PDB entry 2H8P | X-ray diffraction, 2.25 A resolution | chains A and C of the 3 polymer chains in the assembly

Chain A:
Name: FAB heavy chain
Source organism: Mus musculus
Notes: antibody fragment or engineered binder
Sequence (219 residues; row label = number of the first residue in the row):
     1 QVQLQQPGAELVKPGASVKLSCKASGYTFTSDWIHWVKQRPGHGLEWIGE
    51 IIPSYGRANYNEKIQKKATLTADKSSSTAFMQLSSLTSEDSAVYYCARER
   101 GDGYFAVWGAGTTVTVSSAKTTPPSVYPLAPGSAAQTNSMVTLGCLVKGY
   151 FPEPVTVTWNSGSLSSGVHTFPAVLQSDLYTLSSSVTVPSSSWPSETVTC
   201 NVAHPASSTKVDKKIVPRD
Cystine bridges: C22-C96, C145-C200

Chain C:
Name: KcsA Channel
Sequence (101 residues; row label = number of the first residue in the row):
    22 SALHWRAAGAATVLLVIVLLAGSYLAVLAERGAPGAQLITYPRALWWACE
    72 TATTVGYXDLYPVTLWGRLVAVVVMVAGITSFGLVTAALATWFVGREQER
   122 R
Modified / non-standard residues: GOA (glycolic acid) at position 79
Metal / ion sites: K+ site 1 near T75 (its only coordinating residue here); K+ site 2: T75, V76; K+ site 3: V76, G77; K+ site 4: G77, Y78; K+ site 5 near Y78 (its only coordinating residue here)
Small-molecule neighbours: B3H ((2S)-2-(butyryloxy)-3-hydroxypropyl nonanoate): P63, R64, L66, W67, C70, T85, L86, R89, L90, V93
What the authors report for this chain:
  - contacts within the chain: E71-D80 (hydrogen bond)
  - K+ coordination: T75, Y78
  - binding site for K+: T75 to GOA_79

How chain A and chain C interact:
Contacting residue pairs - 22 pairs, chain A then chain C:
  T30(A) - Y45(C)
  S31(A) - Y62(C)
  W33(A) - R52(C)
  W33(A) - Y62(C)  hydrogen bond
  E50(A) - R52(C)  salt bridge
  I52(A) - Y45(C)
  I52(A) - L49(C)  hydrophobic
  I52(A) - Y62(C)
  S54(A) - Y45(C)  hydrogen bond
  Y55(A) - Y45(C)
  Y55(A) - L49(C)  hydrophobic
  R57(A) - L49(C)
  R57(A) - R52(C)  hydrogen bond (side chain-backbone)
  N59(A) - R52(C)
  N59(A) - G53(C)
  E62(A) - P55(C)
  E99(A) - R52(C)  salt bridge
  G101(A) - R52(C)
  G101(A) - T61(C)
  G101(A) - Y62(C)  hydrogen bond (backbone-backbone)
  D102(A) - T61(C)
  G103(A) - T61(C)
Other interface residues (no listed pair), chain A (16 interface residues in all): H35, R100
Other interface residues (no listed pair), chain C (10 interface residues in all): V48, A50, P63

Overview:
16 residues of chain A and 10 residues of chain C are in contact; the contacts include 4 hydrogen bonds and 2
salt bridges. Polar pairs include E50(A)-R52(C), E99(A)-R52(C) and W33(A)-Y62(C). Bound to chain C: compound
B3H. From the paper: a binding site for K+ at T75(C); K+ coordination by T75(C) and Y78(C).
Chain A is FAB heavy chain (Mus musculus) and chain C is KcsA Channel; the structure, Structure of a K channel
with an amide to ester substitution in the selectivity filter, was determined by X-ray diffraction, deposited
together with 2HFE and 2HG5.
